PDB entry 3OIF | X-ray diffraction, 2.60 A resolution | chains A and C of the 4 polymer chains in the assembly

[Chain A (and C)]
Molecule: Enoyl-[acyl-carrier-protein] reductase [NADH]
Source organism: Bacillus subtilis
Notes: EC 1.3.1.9; chain C of this document is another copy of the same molecule, construct and numbering; everything in this record applies to it too
Reference sequence: P54616 (FABI_BACSU); residues 1-258 here = UniProt positions 1-258
Chain sequence (266 residues; numbered 1 to 266; the number before each row is that of its first residue):
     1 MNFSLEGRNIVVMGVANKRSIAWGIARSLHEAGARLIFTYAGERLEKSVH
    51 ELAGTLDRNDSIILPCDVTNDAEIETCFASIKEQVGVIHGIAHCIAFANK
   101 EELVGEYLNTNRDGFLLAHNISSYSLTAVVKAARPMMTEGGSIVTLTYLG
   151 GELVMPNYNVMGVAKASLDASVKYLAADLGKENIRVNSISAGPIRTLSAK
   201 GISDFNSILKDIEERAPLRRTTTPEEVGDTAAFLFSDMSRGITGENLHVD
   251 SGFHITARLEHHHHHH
Disordered / not traced: 259-266 (chain C: 156-157, 195-208, 258-266)
Differences from the reference sequence: expression tag (259-266)
Small-molecule neighbours:
  - NAD (nicotinamide-adenine-dinucleotide): G14, V15, A16, N17, S20, I21, A41, L45, C66, D67, V68, T69, C94, I95, A96, F97, I121, L146, T147, Y148, Y158, K165, A191, G192, P193, I194, T196, L197, S198, F205
  - triclosan (TCL): A96, F97, A98, L103, Y148, Y158, M161, K165, P193, S198, A199, I202, F205
UniProt features mapped onto this chain:
  - active site (Proton acceptor): Y148, Y158
  - binding site (NAD(+)): G14, S20, I21, D67, V68, I95, K165, I194 to S198
  - binding site (substrate): A98
  - site: N206 (Involved in acyl-ACP binding)

[Interface between chain A and chain C]
Contacting residue pairs (16; chain A residue first):
  L153(A) with H254(C); I255(C); T256(C)
  V154(A) with I255(C), hydrogen bond (backbone-backbone); A257(C)
  M155(A) with A257(C), hydrophobic
  R215(A) with A257(C)
  H254(A) with L153(C)
  I255(A) with L153(C), hydrophobic; V154(C), hydrogen bond (backbone-backbone)
  A257(A) with T256(C); A257(C)
  R258(A) with L149(C); L153(C); V154(C); M155(C)

[Overview]
The chain A/chain C interface involves 8 residues from each chain, with 2 hydrogen bonds. Its one hydrogen
bond, V154(A)-I255(C), is backbone to backbone. Bound to chain A: NAD and triclosan.
Both chains are Enoyl-[acyl-carrier-protein] reductase [NADH] (Bacillus subtilis). Entry 3OIF (Crystal
Structure of Enoyl-ACP Reductases I (FabI) from B. subtilis (complex with NAD and TCL)) was determined by
X-ray diffraction, deposited together with 3OIC, 3OID and 3OIG.
